PDB entry 6NUE | electron microscopy, 3.30 A resolution | chains B and C of the 11 polymer chains in the assembly

== Chain B ==
Name: CRISPR system Cms protein Csm2
From: Streptococcus thermophilus
UniProtKB: A0A0A7HIX1 (CSM2_STRTR); residue numbers follow UniProt; this construct covers 1-121
Sequence (121 residues; numbered 1 to 121; the number before each row is that of its first residue):
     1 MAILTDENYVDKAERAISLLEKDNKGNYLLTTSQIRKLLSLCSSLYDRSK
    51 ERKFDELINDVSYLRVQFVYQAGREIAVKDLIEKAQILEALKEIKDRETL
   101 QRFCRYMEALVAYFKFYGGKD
Unresolved in the structure: 1-11, 120-121

== Chain C ==
Name: CRISPR type III-associated RAMP protein Csm3
From: Streptococcus thermophilus
UniProtKB: A0A0A7HIF0 (A0A0A7HIF0_STRTR); residues 1-220 here = UniProt positions 1-220
Sequence (220 residues; each row starts with the number of its first residue):
     1 MTFAKIKFSAQIRLETGLHIGGSDAFAAIGAIDSPVIKDPITNIPIIPGS
    51 SLKGKMRTLLAKVYNEKVAEKPSDDSDILSRLFGNSKDKRFKMGRLIFRD
   101 AFLSNADELDSLGVRSYTEVKFENTIDRITAEANPRQIERAIRNSTFDFE
   151 LIYEITDENENQVEEDFKVIRDGLKLLELDYLGGSGSRGYGKVAFEKLKA
   201 TTVFGNYDVKTLNELLTAEV
Unresolved in the structure: 1, 214-220
UniProt features mapped onto this chain:
  - mutagenesis: His19 (H19A: Wild-type degradation of target ssRNA by the Csm complex), Asp33 (D33A: No degradation of target ssRNA by the Csm complex, complex assembles normally and binds ssRNA. 10(3) to 10(4) decreased growth of an RNA phage in vivo ...), Asp100 (D100A: Nearly wild-type degradation of target ssRNA by the Csm complex, crRNA is shorter, Csm complex is altered), Glu119 (E119A: Wild-type degradation of target ssRNA by the Csm complex), Glu123 (E123A: Wild-type degradation of target ssRNA by the Csm complex), Glu139 (E139A: Wild-type degradation of target ssRNA by the Csm complex)

== Chain B / chain C interface ==
Pairs across the interface (7):
  Lys37(B) with Asp24(C); Phe26(C)
  Gln67(B) with Phe26(C)
  Tyr70(B) with Phe26(C), hydrophobic; Ala31(C)
  Gln71(B) with Phe26(C)
  Arg74(B) with Ile32(C), hydrogen bond (side chain-backbone)
Interface residues without a listed pair, chain B (6 interface residues in all): Arg36

== Overview ==
The interface between chain B and chain C involves 6 residues on one side and 4 on the other, with 1 hydrogen
bond. Its one hydrogen-bonded contact is Arg74(B)-Ile32(C). Curated annotation (UniProt) lists 6 mutagenesis
sites on chain C.
Here chain B is CRISPR system Cms protein Csm2 and chain C is CRISPR type III-associated RAMP protein Csm3,
both from Streptococcus thermophilus. Entry 6NUE (Small conformation of apo CRISPR_Csm complex) was determined
by electron microscopy together with 6NUD from the same study.
